PDB entry 6TIG | X-ray diffraction, 1.90 A resolution | chains AAA and CCC of the 3 polymer chains in the assembly

Chain AAA (and CCC):
Protein: Lectin
From: Burkholderia cenocepacia J2315
Notes: chain CCC of this document is another copy of the same molecule, construct and numbering; everything in this record applies to it too
UniProt: B4EH86 (B4EH86_BURCJ); residues 0-131 here correspond to UniProt positions 1-132 (UniProt number = residue number + 1)
Amino-acid sequence (134 residues; each row starts with the number of its first residue; numbers below 1 keep their minus sign (Gly-2 is residue -2)):
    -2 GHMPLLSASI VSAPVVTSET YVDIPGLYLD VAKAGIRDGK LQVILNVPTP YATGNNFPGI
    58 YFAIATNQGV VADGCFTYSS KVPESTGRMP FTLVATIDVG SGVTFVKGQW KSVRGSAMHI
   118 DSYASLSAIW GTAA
Differences from the reference sequence: expression tag (-2 to -1)
Reported in the primary citation:
  - binding site for alpha-L-fucopyranose: Tyr48, Tyr58, Thr74, Tyr75, Ser82, Thr83, Arg85, Val110, Arg111
  - binding site for 2-acetamido-2-deoxy-beta-D-galactopyranose: Phe54, Ser82, Thr83
  - binding site for alpha-D-galactopyranose: Lys78, Glu81
  - binding site for beta-D-galactopyranose: Asn53, Lys78
  - conformationally variable residues (loop rearrangement, side-chain flip): Asn64 to Gln65, Val96 to Thr101, Trp127

How chain AAA and chain CCC interact:
Pairs across the interface (58):
  Gly-2(AAA) with Thr129(CCC); Ala130(CCC), hydrogen bond (backbone-backbone); Ala131(CCC)
  His-1(AAA) with Thr129(CCC)
  Met0(AAA) with Met0(CCC), hydrophobic; Trp127(CCC); Gly128(CCC); Thr129(CCC), hydrogen bond (backbone-backbone)
  Pro1(AAA) with Thr129(CCC)
  Leu2(AAA) with Lys37(CCC); Leu38(CCC); Gln39(CCC); Ile126(CCC); Gly128(CCC); Thr129(CCC), hydrogen bond (backbone-backbone)
  Ser4(AAA) with Thr93(CCC), hydrogen bond
  Ala31(AAA) with Ala131(CCC), hydrophobic
  Ile41(AAA) with Gln39(CCC); Ile41(CCC), hydrophobic; Val91(CCC), hydrophobic
  Asn43(AAA) with Thr89(CCC), hydrogen bond (side chain-backbone); Leu90(CCC); Val91(CCC), hydrogen bond (side chain-backbone)
  Pro45(AAA) with Cys72(CCC); Phe88(CCC), hydrophobic; Thr89(CCC); Leu90(CCC), hydrophobic
  Thr46(AAA) with Gly71(CCC); Cys72(CCC), hydrogen bond (side chain-backbone)
  Tyr75(AAA) with Ser76(CCC)
  Glu81(AAA) with Phe54(CCC); Ser76(CCC), hydrogen bond (backbone-backbone); Ser77(CCC); Lys78(CCC), hydrogen bond (side chain-backbone)
  Ser82(AAA) with Phe54(CCC); Ser76(CCC), hydrogen bond (backbone-side chain)
  Gly84(AAA) with Thr74(CCC); Tyr75(CCC); Ser76(CCC), hydrogen bond (backbone-side chain)
  Arg85(AAA) with Cys72(CCC); Phe73(CCC); Thr74(CCC), hydrogen bond (backbone-side chain)
  Met86(AAA) with Met86(CCC), hydrophobic
  Pro87(AAA) with Cys72(CCC); Phe73(CCC); Pro87(CCC); Phe88(CCC), hydrophobic
  Thr89(AAA) with Thr89(CCC)
  Tyr120(AAA) with Ala69(CCC); Asp70(CCC); Leu90(CCC), hydrophobic; Val91(CCC), hydrogen bond (side chain-backbone); Ala92(CCC)
  Ser122(AAA) with Val91(CCC), hydrogen bond (side chain-backbone)
  Ser124(AAA) with Gln39(CCC); Val91(CCC)
  Ile126(AAA) with Gln39(CCC); Ile126(CCC), hydrophobic
Other interface residues (no listed pair), chain AAA (28 interface residues in all): Leu3, Gln39, Pro80, Thr83, Ala125
Other interface residues (no listed pair), chain CCC (32 interface residues in all): His-1, Val68

Summary:
The interface between chain AAA and chain CCC involves 28 residues on one side and 32 on the other; the
contacts include 14 hydrogen bonds. Polar pairs include Ser4(AAA)-Thr93(CCC), Asn43(AAA)-Thr89(CCC) and
Asn43(AAA)-Val91(CCC). From the paper: a binding site for alpha-L-fucopyranose at Tyr48(AAA), Tyr58(AAA) and
Thr74(AAA) among others; a binding site for 2-acetamido-2-deoxy-beta-D-galactopyranose at Phe54(AAA),
Ser82(AAA) and Thr83(AAA).
Chain AAA and chain CCC are both Lectin (Burkholderia cenocepacia J2315); the structure, Structure of the N
terminal domain of Bc2L-C lectin (1-131) in complex with Globo H (H-type ..., was determined by X-ray
diffraction (same publication as 6TID).
